PDB entry 6W1Z | electron microscopy, 2.70 A resolution | chains G and D of the 21 polymer chains in the assembly

Chain G:
Name: ATP-dependent Clp protease proteolytic subunit
Source organism: Escherichia coli
Notes: EC 3.4.21.92
Reference sequence: S1IIE7 (S1IIE7_ECOLX); residue numbers follow UniProt; this construct covers 1-207
Chain sequence (207 residues; numbered 1 to 207; the number before each row is that of its first residue):
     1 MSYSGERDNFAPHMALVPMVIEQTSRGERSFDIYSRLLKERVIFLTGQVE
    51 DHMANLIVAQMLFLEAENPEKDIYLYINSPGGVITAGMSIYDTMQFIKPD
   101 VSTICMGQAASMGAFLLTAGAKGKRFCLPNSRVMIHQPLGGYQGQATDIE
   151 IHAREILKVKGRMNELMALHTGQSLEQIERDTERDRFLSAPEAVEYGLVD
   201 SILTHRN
Not modelled in the structure: 1-14, 207

Chain D:
Name: ATP-dependent Clp protease ATP-binding subunit ClpA
Source organism: Escherichia coli (strain K12)
Reference sequence: P0ABH9 (CLPA_ECOLI); residue numbers follow UniProt; this construct covers 1-758
Chain sequence (758 residues; row label = number of the first residue in the row):
     1 MLNQELELSLNMAFARAREHRHEFMTVEHLLLALLSNPSAREALEACSVD
    51 LVALRQELEAFIEQTTPVLPASEEERDTQPTLSFQRVLQRAVFHVQSSGR
   101 NEVTGANVLVAIFSEQESQAAYLLRKHEVSRLDVVNFISHGTRKDEPTQS
   151 SDPGSQPNSEEQAGGEERMENFTTNLNQLARVGGIDPLIGREKELERAIQ
   201 VLCRRRKNNPLLVGESGVGKTAIAEGLAWRIVQGDVPEVMADCTIYSLDI
   251 GSLLAGTKYRGDFEKRFKALLKQLEQDTNSILFIDEIHTIIGAGAASGGQ
   301 VDAANLIKPLLSSGKIRVIGSTTYQEFSNIFEKDRALARRFQKIDITEPS
   351 IEETVQIINGLKPKYEAHHDVRYTAKAVRAAVELAVKYINDRHLPDKAID
   401 VIDEAGARARLMPVSKRKKTVNVADIESVVARIARIPEKSVSQSDRDTLK
   451 NLGDRLKMLVFGQDKAIEALTEAIKMARAGLGHEHKPVGSFLFAGPTGVG
   501 KTEVTVQLSKALGIELLRFDMSEYMERHTVSRLIGAPPGYVGFDQGGLLT
   551 DAVIKHPHAVLLLDEIEKAHPDVFNILLQVMDNGTLTDNNGRKADFRNVV
   601 LVMTTNAGVRETERKSIGLIHQDNSTDAMEEIKKIFTPEFRNRLDNIIWF
   651 DHLSTDVIHQVVDKFIVELQVQLDQKGVSLEVSQEARNWLAEKGYDRAMG
   701 ARPMARVIQDNLKKPLANELLFGSLVDGGQVTVALDKEKNELTYGFQSAQ
   751 KHKAEAAH
Not modelled in the structure: 1-168, 747-758
Small-molecule neighbours:
  - ATP (adenosine-5'-triphosphate), molecule 1: P187, L188, I189, R191, S216, G217, V218, G219, K220, T221, A222, D285, I357, L361, P395, D396, I399
  - ATP, molecule 2: L459, V460, F461, T497, G498, V499, G500, K501, T502, E503, E565, N606, L653, V661, K664, F665, A701, R702
  - ATP, molecule 3: D582, E639, R643
UniProt features mapped onto this chain:
  - binding site (ATP): G214 to T221, G495 to T502
From the paper describing this entry:
  - binding site for RepA, green fluorescent protein fusion: Y259, H528, Y540, V541
  - binding site for ATP: R339, R340, R643

Chain G / chain D interface:
Pairs across the interface - 25 pairs, chain G then chain D:
  R36(G) - I617(D)
  L37(G) - I617(D)  hydrophobic
  E40(G) - R614(D)  salt bridge
  E40(G) - S616(D)
  E40(G) - I617(D)
  E40(G) - Q622(D)  hydrogen bond (backbone-side chain)
  V42(G) - I617(D)
  N68(G) - T626(D)  hydrogen bond
  N68(G) - D627(D)
  K71(G) - Q622(D)
  K71(G) - D623(D)
  K71(G) - N624(D)
  K71(G) - T626(D)
  K71(G) - D627(D)  salt bridge
  Y74(G) - I620(D)
  Y74(G) - H621(D)
  Y74(G) - Q622(D)
  Y76(G) - G618(D)
  Y76(G) - L619(D)  hydrogen bond (side chain-backbone)
  I104(G) - L619(D)  hydrophobic
  I104(G) - I620(D)  hydrophobic
  F126(G) - I620(D)  hydrophobic
  R206(G) - G618(D)  hydrogen bond (side chain-backbone)
  R206(G) - L619(D)  hydrogen bond (side chain-backbone)
  R206(G) - H621(D)  hydrogen bond
Other interface residues (no listed pair), chain G (16 interface residues in all): R41, E70, S102, L128, L203
Interface features reported in the paper:
  - interface residues, chain D: E611(D), S616(D), G618(D)

Summary:
16 residues of chain G face 12 of chain D across their interface, with 6 hydrogen bonds and 2 salt bridges.
Polar pairs include E40(G)-R614(D), K71(G)-D627(D) and E40(G)-Q622(D). The paper reports a binding site for
RepA, green fluorescent protein fusion at Y259(D), H528(D) and Y540(D) among others; a binding site for ATP at
R339(D), R340(D) and R643(D).
Chain G is ATP-dependent Clp protease proteolytic subunit (Escherichia coli) and chain D is ATP-dependent Clp
protease ATP-binding subunit ClpA (Escherichia coli (strain K12)); the structure, ClpAP Engaged1 State bound
to RepA-GFP, was determined by electron microscopy, deposited together with 6UQE, 6UQO, 6W20, 6W21, 6W22, 6W23
and 6W24.
